PDB entry 9IIG | electron microscopy, 2.60 A resolution | chains B and O of the 24 polymer chains in the assembly

== Chain B ==
Name: Bacterioferritin
Organism: Shewanella oneidensis MR-1
Notes: EC 1.16.3.1
UniProtKB: Q8EHV0 (Q8EHV0_SHEON); residues 1-155 here = UniProt positions 1-155
Sequence (155 residues; row label = number of the first residue in the row):
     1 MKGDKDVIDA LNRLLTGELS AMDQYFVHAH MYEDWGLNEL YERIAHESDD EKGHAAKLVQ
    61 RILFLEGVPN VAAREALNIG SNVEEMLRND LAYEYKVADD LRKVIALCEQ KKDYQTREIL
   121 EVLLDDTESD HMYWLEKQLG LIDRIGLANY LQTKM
Metal / ion sites: Na+: Asn149, Gln152 (shared with 1 residue of chain F; Gln151(O) of chain O)
Reported in the primary citation:
  - catalytic residues: His54, Glu94 (proposed by the authors, not directly observed)

== Chain O ==
Name: Bacterioferritin
Organism: Shewanella oneidensis MR-1
Notes: EC 1.16.3.1
UniProtKB: Q8EHV1 (Q8EHV1_SHEON); numbering as in UniProt (aligned over 1-157)
Sequence (157 residues; row label = number of the first residue in the row):
     1 MKGHPKVVGQ LNRVLTCELT AINQYFLHAR MFKHWGLEKL NHVEYKKSIE DMKHADKLIE
    61 RVLFLEGLPN LQQLEKLRIG EHAQEMLDCD LAMVQEQLTL LRDAITLCEA EQDYVSRDLL
   121 EDILEDEEEH LDWLESQREL IGLTGIQNYL QSQISES
Metal / ion sites: heme Fe: Met52 (shared with 1 residue of chain P); Na+: Gln151 (shared with Asn149(B), Gln152(B) of chain B; 1 residue of chain F)
Ligand contacts: heme (HEM): Leu19, Ile22, Asn23, Phe26, Tyr45, Ile49, Met52, Lys53, Ala55, Asp56, Ile59, Leu71
Reported in the primary citation:
  - binding site for heme: Met52
  - catalytic residues: His54, Glu127 (proposed by the authors, not directly observed)

== Interface between chain B and chain O ==
Pairs across the interface (17):
  Asp34(B) - Ser136(O)
  Trp35(B) - Glu139(O)
  Trp35(B) - Leu140(O)
  Gly36(B) - Ser136(O)
  Leu37(B) - Leu140(O)  hydrophobic
  Ala148(B) - Leu143(O)
  Ala148(B) - Thr144(O)
  Ala148(B) - Asn148(O)  hydrogen bond (backbone-side chain)
  Asn149(B) - Asn148(O)  hydrogen bond
  Leu151(B) - Leu143(O)  hydrophobic
  Leu151(B) - Thr144(O)
  Gln152(B) - Thr144(O)
  Gln152(B) - Asn148(O)  hydrogen bond (side chain-backbone)
  Gln152(B) - Gln151(O)
  Gln152(B) - Ser152(O)  hydrogen bond
  Met155(B) - Leu140(O)  hydrophobic
  Met155(B) - Ser152(O)
Interface residues without a listed pair, chain B (10 interface residues in all): Glu33
Interface residues without a listed pair, chain O (11 interface residues in all): Lys39, Asp132, Gln153

== Summary ==
10 residues of chain B and 11 residues of chain O are in contact; the contacts include 4 hydrogen bonds. Among
the polar pairs are Ala148(B)-Asn148(O), Asn149(B)-Asn148(O) and Gln152(B)-Asn148(O). Ligands of chain O:
heme. The paper reports catalytic residues His54(B), Glu94(B) and His54(O) among others; a binding site for
heme at Met52(O).
Here chain B is Bacterioferritin and chain O is Bacterioferritin, both from Shewanella oneidensis MR-1. Entry
9IIG (Cryo-EM structure of hetero-bacterioferritin SoBfr12 from Shewanella oneidensis) was determined by
electron microscopy.
